4H99 - chains L and H of the 3 polymer chains in the assembly; structure by X-ray diffraction, 2.97 A resolution.

== Chain L ==
Molecule: Reaction center protein L chain
Organism: Rhodobacter sphaeroides
UniProt: P0C0Y8 (RCEL_RHOSH); residues 1-281 here correspond to UniProt positions 2-282 (UniProt number = residue number + 1)
Amino-acid sequence (281 residues; numbered 1 to 281; the number before each row is that of its first residue):
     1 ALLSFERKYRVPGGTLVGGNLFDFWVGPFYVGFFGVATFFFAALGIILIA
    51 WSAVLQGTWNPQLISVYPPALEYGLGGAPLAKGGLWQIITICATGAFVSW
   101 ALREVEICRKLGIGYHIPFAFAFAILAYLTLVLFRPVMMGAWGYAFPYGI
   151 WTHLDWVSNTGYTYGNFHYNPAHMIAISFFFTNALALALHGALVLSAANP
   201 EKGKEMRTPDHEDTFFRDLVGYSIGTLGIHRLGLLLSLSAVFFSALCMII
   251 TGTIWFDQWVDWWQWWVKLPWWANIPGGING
Metal / ion sites: Fe ion: His190, His230 (shared with 3 residues of chain M)
Small-molecule neighbours:
  - bacteriochlorophyll a (BCL), molecule 1: Ile46, Tyr128, Leu131, Phe146, Ile150, Trp151, His153, Leu154, Trp156, Val157
  - bacteriochlorophyll a (BCL), molecule 2: Phe97, Phe121, Ala124, Ile125, Ala127, Tyr128, Leu131, Trp156, Val157, Ser158, Thr160, Gly161, Tyr162, Asn166, Phe167, His168, His173, Ala176, Ile177, Phe180, Phe181, Ser244, Ala245, Cys247, Met248
  - bacteriochlorophyll a (BCL), molecule 3: Val157, Tyr162, His168, Phe181
  - bacteriochlorophyll a (BCL), molecule 4: His168, Met174, Ile177, Ser178, Phe181, Thr182, Leu185
  - bacteriopheophytin a (BPH), molecule 1: Ala42, Ile49, Ile89, Cys92, Ala93, Ala96, Phe97, Trp100, Glu104, Ile117, Ala120, Phe121, Ala124, Tyr128, Phe146, Tyr148, Gly149, Ile150, His153, Phe180, Leu238, Val241
  - bacteriopheophytin a (BPH), molecule 2: Phe181, Ala184, Leu185, Ala188, Leu189, Phe216, Leu219, Val220
  - ubiquinone-10 (U10), molecule 1: Phe29, Tyr30, Val31, Gly35, Thr38, Phe39, Trp100, Arg103
  - ubiquinone-10 (U10), molecule 2: Ile175, Ser178, Phe179, Thr182, Leu189, His190, Leu193, Phe216, Tyr222, Ser223, Ile224, Gly225, Thr226, Ile229, Leu232, Phe243

== Chain H ==
Molecule: Reaction center protein H chain
Organism: Rhodobacter sphaeroides
UniProt: P0C0Y7 (RCEH_RHOSH); residue numbers follow UniProt; this construct covers 11-250
Amino-acid sequence (260 residues; row label = number of the first residue in the row):
     1 MVGVTAFGNFDLASLAIYSFWIFLAGLIYYLQTENMREGYPLENEDGTPA
    51 ANQGPFPLPKPKTFILPHGRGTLTVPGPESEDRPIALARTAVSEGFPHAP
   101 TGDPMKDGVGPASWVARRDLPELDGHGHNKIKPMKAAAGFHVSAGKNPIG
   151 LPVRGCDLEIAGKVVDIWVDIPEQMARFLEVELKDGSTRLLPMQMVKVQS
   201 NRVHVNALSSDLFAGIPTIKSPTEVTLLEEDKICGYVAGGLMYAAPKRKS
   251 VVAAMLAEYA
Disordered / not traced: 1-10, 251-260
Sequence notes: expression tag (1-10, 251-260)

== Chain L / chain H interface ==
Residue-residue contacts (64):
  Ala1(L) - Glu43(H)
  Ala1(L) - Ala50(H)
  Leu2(L) - Leu42(H)
  Leu2(L) - Glu43(H)  hydrogen bond (backbone-backbone)
  Leu3(L) - Gly39(H)
  Leu3(L) - Tyr40(H)  hydrophobic
  Leu3(L) - Leu42(H)  hydrophobic
  Ser4(L) - Gly39(H)  hydrogen bond (backbone-backbone)
  Ser4(L) - Glu43(H)
  Ser4(L) - Glu79(H)  hydrogen bond
  Ser4(L) - Glu81(H)
  Phe5(L) - Gly39(H)
  Phe5(L) - Glu81(H)
  Arg7(L) - Glu45(H)  hydrogen bond (side chain-backbone)
  Arg7(L) - Leu87(H)
  Arg7(L) - Ala88(H)
  Arg7(L) - Arg89(H)
  Arg7(L) - His98(H)  hydrogen bond
  Lys8(L) - Glu81(H)  salt bridge
  Lys8(L) - Ile85(H)
  Lys8(L) - Leu87(H)
  Lys8(L) - Val109(H)
  Lys8(L) - Gly110(H)  hydrogen bond (backbone-backbone)
  Lys8(L) - Ser113(H)  hydrogen bond (backbone-side chain)
  Tyr9(L) - Gly110(H)
  Tyr9(L) - Ser113(H)
  Arg10(L) - Pro97(H)
  Arg10(L) - His98(H)  hydrogen bond (backbone-backbone)
  Val11(L) - Leu87(H)  hydrophobic
  Val11(L) - Pro97(H)
  Val11(L) - His98(H)
  Val11(L) - Gly110(H)
  Val11(L) - Pro111(H)
  Val11(L) - Tyr243(H)
  Pro12(L) - Pro97(H)
  Pro12(L) - His98(H)
  Pro12(L) - Ala99(H)
  Pro12(L) - Met242(H)
  Asp23(L) - Pro97(H)
  Phe24(L) - Gly95(H)
  Phe24(L) - Phe96(H)  hydrophobic
  Trp25(L) - Gly95(H)  hydrogen bond (backbone-backbone)
  Trp25(L) - Pro97(H)
  Lys110(L) - Pro111(H)
  Leu111(L) - Pro111(H)
  Gly112(L) - Pro111(H)
  Gly112(L) - Ala238(H)
  Ala198(L) - Phe64(H)
  Asn199(L) - Lys62(H)  hydrogen bond
  Gly203(L) - Ile65(H)
  Lys204(L) - Ile65(H)
  Glu205(L) - Ile65(H)
  Glu205(L) - Leu66(H)
  Glu205(L) - Pro67(H)
  Met206(L) - Phe64(H)  hydrophobic
  Met206(L) - Ile65(H)  hydrogen bond (backbone-backbone)
  Met206(L) - Pro67(H)
  Thr208(L) - Gly125(H)
  Pro209(L) - Lys130(H)
  Asp210(L) - Asp124(H)
  Asp210(L) - Gly125(H)  hydrogen bond (side chain-backbone)
  Asp210(L) - Pro172(H)
  Thr226(L) - Glu173(H)  hydrogen bond
  Leu227(L) - Met175(H)  hydrophobic
Interface residues without a listed pair, chain L (32 interface residues in all): Gly13, Gly14, Arg109, Asp213
Interface residues without a listed pair, chain H (40 interface residues in all): Pro41, Arg83, Pro100, Trp114, Val115

== In short ==
32 residues of chain L face 40 of chain H across their interface, with 13 hydrogen bonds and 1 salt bridge.
Polar pairs include Lys8(L)-Glu81(H), Ser4(L)-Glu79(H) and Arg7(L)-Glu45(H). Chain L binds 4 copies of
bacteriochlorophyll a, bacteriopheophytin a and ubiquinone-10.
Here chain L is Reaction center protein L chain and chain H is Reaction center protein H chain, both from
Rhodobacter sphaeroides. Entry 4H99 (Bacterial Photosynthetic Reaction Center from Rhodobacter sphaeroides
with ILE M265 replaced with THR) was determined by X-ray diffraction.
